9I7T - chains E and A of the 12 polymer chains in the assembly; structure by electron microscopy, 3.80 A resolution.

== Chain E ==
Name: Mitochondrial import receptor subunit Tom5
Organism: Thermochaetoides thermophila DSM 1495
Amino-acid sequence (50 residues; numbered 1 to 50; the number before each row is that of its first residue):
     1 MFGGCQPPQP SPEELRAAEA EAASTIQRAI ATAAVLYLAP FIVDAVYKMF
Disordered / not traced: 1-7

== Chain A ==
Name: Mitochondrial import receptor subunit (Tom40)-like protein
Organism: Thermochaetoides thermophila DSM 1495
Reference sequence: G0S7S2 (G0S7S2_CHATD); residue numbers follow UniProt; this construct covers 1-256, 267-347
Amino-acid sequence (347 residues; each row starts with the number of its first residue; note: 9 numbers in that range are skipped by the numbering (no residue carries them; nothing is unmodelled there); a row labelled like 256A-256I holds insertion residues (256A, then the next letters in order)):
     1 MASSTNSPLA FLRSNPVFAS LSDLYDAFQE RRQKLGLSNP GLVENIAKEV QRDVLTTNLM
    61 FSGLRADLTK AFSLNPLFQV SHQFAMGERL SPYTFAALYG TSKMFAQGNI DDQGNLSTTF
   121 NYRWTPSFTT KTRFQITPGA TGQDMAQFEH EYSGADFTAT IKALNPSFLE GGLTGIFVGQ
   181 YLQSITPKLS LGLEAVWQRA GLTQGPDTAI SYVGRYKTEN WIASAQLQAQ GALNASYWQR
   241 LGEKVQAGVD MTLSVN
256A-256I PGAAMMGGP
   265 T
   267 KEGITTFGAK YDFRMSTFRA QIDTKGKLSC VLEKRVAAPV MMTFAADVDH FTQQAKVGVG
   327 ISIEAGGEEL QDQQPAPNIP F
Disordered / not traced: 1-20, 256A-256I
Small-molecule neighbours:
  - DU0 (2-[2-[(1S,2S,4S,5'R,6R,7S,8R,9S,12S,13R,16S)-5',7,9,13-tetramethylspiro[5-oxapentacyclo[10.8.0.02,9.04,8.013,18]icos-18-ene-6,2'-oxane]-16-yl]oxyethyl]propane-1,3-diol), molecule 1: Leu68, Ala303, Pro305, Val306, Ile329
  - DU0, molecule 2: Leu189, Leu191, Val213, Gly214, Tyr216, Trp221, Ala225
  - DU0, molecule 3: Trp221, Ala223, Ala225, Ala235, Ser236, Tyr237
  - 1,2-diacyl-sn-glycero-3-phosphocholine (PC1), molecule 1: His82, Tyr93, Phe95, Ile110, Asp111, Asp112, Gln113, Gly114, Pro138, Gly139
  - 1,2-diacyl-sn-glycero-3-phosphocholine (PC1), molecule 2: His82, Phe84, Tyr93, Asp112, Gln113
  - 1,2-diacyl-sn-glycero-3-phosphocholine (PC1), molecule 3: Phe134, Gln135, Gln143, Asp144, Met145, Ala146, Phe148, Asn165, Pro166, Ser167
  - 1,2-diacyl-sn-glycero-3-phosphocholine (PC1), molecule 4: Phe273, Gly274, Ala275, Tyr277, Ala286, Ile288, Leu294
  - 1,2-diacyl-sn-glycero-3-phosphocholine (PC1), molecule 5: Ile288, Gly292, His316, Phe317
  - diundecyl phosphatidyl choline (PLC): Leu64, Arg65, Ala66, Met86, Leu298, Lys300, Arg301, Val302, Met308, Phe310, Val325, Ile327

== Interface between chain E and chain A ==
Contacting residue pairs (29):
  Pro10(E) - Thr203(A)
  Leu15(E) - Thr203(A)
  Leu15(E) - Gln204(A)
  Leu15(E) - Gly205(A)
  Glu19(E) - Arg199(A)  salt bridge
  Glu19(E) - Pro206(A)
  Ala22(E) - Thr208(A)
  Thr25(E) - Thr208(A)  hydrogen bond
  Thr25(E) - Ile210(A)
  Ile26(E) - Trp197(A)
  Ile26(E) - Thr208(A)
  Ala29(E) - Leu193(A)
  Ala29(E) - Ile210(A)  hydrophobic
  Thr32(E) - Leu193(A)
  Ala33(E) - Leu193(A)  hydrophobic
  Leu36(E) - Tyr181(A)  hydrophobic
  Leu36(E) - Gln183(A)
  Leu36(E) - Leu193(A)  hydrophobic
  Tyr37(E) - Phe28(A)
  Tyr37(E) - Arg32(A)  hydrogen bond (backbone-side chain)
  Tyr37(E) - Tyr181(A)
  Tyr37(E) - Gln183(A)
  Pro40(E) - Leu35(A)  hydrophobic
  Pro40(E) - Leu37(A)  hydrophobic
  Pro40(E) - Ile185(A)
  Phe41(E) - Arg31(A)
  Phe41(E) - Arg32(A)
  Val43(E) - Ile185(A)  hydrophobic
  Asp44(E) - Leu35(A)
Interface residues without a listed pair, chain E (19 interface residues in all): Ala18, Leu38, Ala39, Lys48
Interface residues without a listed pair, chain A (25 interface residues in all): Lys34, Phe157, Ser184, Thr186, Leu191, Gly192, Ala195, Val196

== Summary ==
19 residues of chain E face 25 of chain A across their interface, with 2 hydrogen bonds and 1 salt bridge.
Polar pairs include Glu19(E)-Arg199(A), Thr25(E)-Thr208(A) and Tyr37(E)-Arg32(A). Bound to chain A: 5 copies
of 1,2-diacyl-sn-glycero-3-phosphocholine, 3 copies of compound DU0 and diundecyl phosphatidyl choline.
Here chain E is Mitochondrial import receptor subunit Tom5 and chain A is Mitochondrial import receptor
subunit (Tom40)-like protein, both from Thermochaetoides thermophila DSM 1495. Entry 9I7T (CryoEM structure of
the Chaetomium thermophilum TOM holo complex at 3.8 angstrom resolution) was determined by electron microscopy
(same publication as 9I6B and 9I7P).
